Entry 6VAW (X-ray diffraction, 1.75 A resolution); this record covers chains A and B of the 4 polymer chains in the assembly.

== Chain A (and B) ==
Molecule: Galactose-binding lectin
Organism: Arachis hypogaea
Notes: chain B of this document is another copy of the same molecule, construct and numbering; everything in this record applies to it too
UniProtKB: P02872 (LECG_ARAHY); residues 1-236 here correspond to UniProt positions 24-259 (UniProt number = residue number + 23)
Sequence (236 residues; numbered 1 to 236; the number before each row is that of its first residue):
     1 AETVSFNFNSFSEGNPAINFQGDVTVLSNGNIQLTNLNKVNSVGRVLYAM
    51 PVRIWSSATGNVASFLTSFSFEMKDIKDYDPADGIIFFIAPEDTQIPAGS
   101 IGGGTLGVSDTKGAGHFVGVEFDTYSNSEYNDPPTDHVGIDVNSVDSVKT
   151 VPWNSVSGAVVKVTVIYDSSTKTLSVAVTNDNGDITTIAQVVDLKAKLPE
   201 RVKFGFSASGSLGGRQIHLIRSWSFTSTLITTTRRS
Not modelled in the structure: 233-236
Swiss-Prot annotation at these positions:
  - binding site (Mn(2+)): Glu121, Asp123, Asp132, His137
  - binding site (Ca(2+)): Asp123, Tyr125, Asn127, Asp132
Metal / ion sites: Mn2+: Glu121, Asp123, Asp132, His137; Ca2+: Asp123, Tyr125, Asn127, Asp132
Small-molecule neighbours: S3W (N-[(2R,3R,4S,5R,6S)-3,4,5-trihydroxy-6-(hydroxymethyl)tetrahydro-2H-pyran-2-yl]-N'-[(1-{[(2R,3S,4S,5R,6S)-3,4,5-trihydroxy-6-methoxytetrahydro-2H-pyran-2-yl]methyl}-1H-1,2,3-triazol-4-yl)methyl]butanediamide): Asp80, Ala82, Asp83, Gly103, Gly104, Tyr125, Asn127, Glu129, Ser211, Leu212, Gly213, Gly214
From the paper describing this entry:
  - binding site for S3W: Asp80, Asp83, Gly104, Tyr125, Asn127, Ser211, Gly213

== Interface between chain A and chain B ==
Residue-residue contacts - 21 pairs, chain A then chain B:
  Ala1(A) - Ser10(B)
  Glu2(A) - Ser12(B)  hydrogen bond
  Glu2(A) - Asn15(B)
  Ser5(A) - Ser5(B)
  Ser12(A) - Glu2(B)  hydrogen bond
  Gly14(A) - Arg53(B)
  Asn15(A) - Glu2(B)
  Pro16(A) - Glu2(B)
  Pro16(A) - Pro51(B)
  Pro16(A) - Arg201(B)
  Ala17(A) - Met50(B)  hydrophobic
  Tyr48(A) - Met50(B)
  Ala49(A) - Met50(B)  hydrophobic
  Met50(A) - Ala17(B)  hydrophobic
  Met50(A) - Met50(B)  hydrophobic
  Pro51(A) - Pro16(B)
  Arg53(A) - Ser12(B)
  Arg53(A) - Glu13(B)
  Arg53(A) - Gly14(B)
  Arg53(A) - Pro16(B)
  Arg201(A) - Pro16(B)
Interface residues without a listed pair, chain A (18 interface residues in all): Ser10, Glu13, Val52, Thr231
Interface residues without a listed pair, chain B (16 interface residues in all): Ala1, Tyr48, Thr231

== Summary ==
18 residues of chain A face 16 of chain B across their interface, with 2 hydrogen bonds. Its one
hydrogen-bonded contact is Glu2(A)-Ser12(B). Bound to chain A: compound S3W. UniProt lists 4 Mn2+-binding
residues and 4 Ca2+-binding residues on chain A. From the paper: a binding site for S3W at Asp80(A), Asp83(A)
and Gly104(A) among others.
Chain A and chain B are both Galactose-binding lectin (Arachis hypogaea); the structure, Peanut lectin
complexed with N-beta-D-galactopyranosyl-L-succinamoyl derivative (NGS), was determined by X-ray diffraction,
deposited together with 6V95, 6VAV, 6VC3, 6VC4 and 6VGF.
